4E5Z - chains B and G of the 4 polymer chains in the assembly; structure by X-ray diffraction, 3.22 A resolution.

[Chain B]
Protein: DNA damage-binding protein 2
Organism: Homo sapiens
UniProtKB: Q92466 (DDB2_HUMAN); the construct has insertions or renumbered stretches relative to UniProt, so the offset changes along the chain: 2-419 = UniProt 2-419; 421-428 = UniProt 420-427
Amino-acid sequence (436 residues; each row starts with the number of its first residue; numbers below 1 keep their minus sign (Met-7 is residue -7)):
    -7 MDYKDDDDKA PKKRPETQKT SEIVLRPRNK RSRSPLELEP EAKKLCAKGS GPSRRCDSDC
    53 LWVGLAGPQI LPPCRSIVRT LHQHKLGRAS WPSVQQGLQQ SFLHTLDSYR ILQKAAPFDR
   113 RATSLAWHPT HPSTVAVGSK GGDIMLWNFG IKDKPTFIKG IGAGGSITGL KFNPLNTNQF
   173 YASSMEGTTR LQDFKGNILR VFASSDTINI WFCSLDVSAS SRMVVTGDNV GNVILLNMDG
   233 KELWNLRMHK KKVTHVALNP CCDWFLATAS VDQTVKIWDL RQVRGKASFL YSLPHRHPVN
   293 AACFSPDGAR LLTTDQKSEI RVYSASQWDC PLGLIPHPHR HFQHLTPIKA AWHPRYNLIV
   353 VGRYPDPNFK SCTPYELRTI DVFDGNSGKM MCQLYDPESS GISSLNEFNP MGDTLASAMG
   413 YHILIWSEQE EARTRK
Disordered / not traced: -7 to 19, 422-428
Differences from the reference sequence: expression tag (-7 to 1, 420)
Reported in the primary citation:
  - disease-associated variants - L350P: decreased stability with DNA damage-binding protein 1 (proposed by the authors, not directly observed)

[Chain G]
Molecule: AP24 DNA complementary strand
Sequence (24 nucleotides; row label = number of the first residue in the row):
     1 GTCAGCATCG XCATCATACA GTCA
Modified / non-standard residues: 3DR (1',2'-dideoxyribofuranose-5'-phosphate) at position 11

[Interface between chain B and chain G]
Contacting residue pairs (15; chain B residue first):
  Arg112(B) with 3DR_11(G), salt bridge to the phosphate
  Lys132(B) with DC12(G), salt bridge to the phosphate
  Ala155(B) with 3DR_11(G), sugar contact
  Met177(B) with DC12(G), base contact; DA13(G), phosphate contact
  Trp203(B) with DA13(G), phosphate contact
  Lys243(B) with DC15(G), salt bridge to the phosphate
  Lys244(B) with DA13(G), salt bridge to the phosphate; DT14(G), salt bridge to the phosphate
  Pro290(B) with DC15(G), phosphate contact
  Gln308(B) with DT14(G), phosphate contact
  His333(B) with DA13(G), hydrogen bond to the phosphate; DT14(G), salt bridge to the phosphate
  Gln335(B) with DA13(G), hydrogen bond to the base
  His336(B) with DC12(G), phosphate contact
Interface residues without a listed pair, chain B (15 interface residues in all): Gly154, Gly156, Val263
Interface residues without a listed pair, chain G (6 interface residues in all): DG10

[In short]
Chain B and chain G form an interface of 15 and 6 residues respectively; the contacts include 2 hydrogen bonds
and 6 salt bridges. Polar pairs include Gln335(B)-DA13(G), His333(B)-DA13(G) and Arg112(B)-3DR_11(G). From the
paper: L350P of chain B reduces stability with DNA damage-binding protein 1.
Here chain B is DNA damage-binding protein 2 (Homo sapiens) and chain G is AP24 DNA complementary strand.
Entry 4E5Z (Damaged DNA induced UV-damaged DNA-binding protein (UV-DDB) dimerization and its roles in
chromatinized DNA repair) was determined by X-ray diffraction, deposited together with 4E54.
